Entry 5NME (X-ray diffraction, 2.94 A resolution); this record covers chains D and E of the 5 polymer chains in the assembly.

# Chain D
Protein: T-cell receptor Alpha chain
Organism: Homo sapiens
Sequence (201 residues; row label = number of the first residue in the row):
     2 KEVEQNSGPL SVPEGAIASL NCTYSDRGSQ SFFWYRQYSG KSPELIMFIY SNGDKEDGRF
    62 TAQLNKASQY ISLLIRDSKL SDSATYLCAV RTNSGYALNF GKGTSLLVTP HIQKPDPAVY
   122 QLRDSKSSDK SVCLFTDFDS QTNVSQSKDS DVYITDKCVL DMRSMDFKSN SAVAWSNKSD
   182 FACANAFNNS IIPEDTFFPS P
Disulfide bonds: Cys23-Cys89, Cys134-Cys184

# Chain E
Protein: Human T-cell receptor beta chain
Organism: Homo sapiens
Sequence (242 residues; row label = number of the first residue in the row):
     1 DAGVTQSPTH LIKTRGQQVT LRCSPKQGHD TVSWYQQALG QGPQFIFQYY EEEERQRGNF
    61 PDRFSGHQFP NYSSELNVNA LLLGDSALYL CASSDTVSYE QYFGPGTRLT VTEDLKNVFP
   121 PEVAVFEPSE AEISHTQKAT LVCLATGFYP DHVELSWWVN GKEVHSGVCT DPQPLKEQPA
   181 LNDSRYALSS RLRVSATFWQ DPRNHFRCQV QFYGLSENDE WTQDRAKPVT QIVSAEAWGR
   241 AD
Disulfide bonds: Cys23-Cys91, Cys143-Cys208

# How chain D and chain E interact
Pairs across the interface (85):
  Tyr36(D) - Gln101(E)  hydrogen bond (side chain-backbone)
  Tyr36(D) - Phe103(E)  hydrophobic
  Gln38(D) - Gln37(E)
  Ser40(D) - Pro172(E)  hydrogen bond (side chain-backbone)
  Ser43(D) - Leu90(E)
  Ser43(D) - Gly104(E)  hydrogen bond (side chain-backbone)
  Ser43(D) - Pro105(E)
  Ser43(D) - Gly106(E)
  Pro44(D) - Phe103(E)
  Leu46(D) - Glu100(E)
  Phe49(D) - Glu100(E)
  Tyr51(D) - Glu100(E)  hydrogen bond
  Arg92(D) - Tyr99(E)
  Gly96(D) - Gln56(E)
  Tyr97(D) - Gln48(E)  hydrogen bond (backbone-side chain)
  Tyr97(D) - Arg55(E)
  Tyr97(D) - Gln56(E)  hydrogen bond (backbone-side chain)
  Tyr97(D) - Gln101(E)  hydrogen bond (backbone-side chain)
  Ala98(D) - Phe45(E)  hydrophobic
  Ala98(D) - Gln56(E)
  Leu99(D) - Tyr35(E)  hydrogen bond (backbone-side chain)
  Leu99(D) - Gln101(E)
  Phe101(D) - Pro43(E)
  Phe101(D) - Phe103(E)  hydrophobic
  Gly102(D) - Gly42(E)
  Lys103(D) - Gly40(E)
  Lys103(D) - Gln41(E)
  Lys103(D) - Gly42(E)
  Asp117(D) - His135(E)  salt bridge
  Tyr121(D) - Ser129(E)
  Tyr121(D) - Ala131(E)
  Tyr121(D) - Glu132(E)
  Tyr121(D) - His135(E)
  Tyr121(D) - Thr136(E)
  Gln122(D) - Ser129(E)
  Leu123(D) - Phe126(E)
  Leu123(D) - Glu127(E)
  Leu123(D) - Pro128(E)  hydrophobic
  Leu123(D) - Ser129(E)
  Leu123(D) - Val142(E)  hydrophobic
  Arg124(D) - Phe126(E)
  Arg124(D) - Glu127(E)  hydrogen bond (backbone-backbone)
  Asp125(D) - Val125(E)
  Asp125(D) - Phe126(E)
  Ser126(D) - Val125(E)
  Ser126(D) - Glu127(E)  hydrogen bond
  Ser126(D) - Glu236(E)  hydrogen bond (side chain-backbone)
  Lys131(D) - Phe126(E)
  Ser132(D) - Phe126(E)
  Val133(D) - Phe126(E)  hydrophobic
  Val133(D) - Leu144(E)  hydrophobic
  Leu135(D) - Thr140(E)
  Thr137(D) - Arg193(E)
  Asp138(D) - Thr136(E)
  Asp138(D) - Arg193(E)  salt bridge
  Tyr154(D) - Glu177(E)  hydrogen bond (side chain-backbone)
  Ile155(D) - Leu175(E)
  Thr156(D) - Asp171(E)
  Thr156(D) - Ser189(E)
  Thr156(D) - Arg191(E)
  Asp157(D) - Asp171(E)
  Asp157(D) - Arg191(E)
  Cys159(D) - Cys169(E)  disulfide
  Cys159(D) - Thr170(E)
  Cys159(D) - Arg191(E)
  Val160(D) - Cys169(E)
  Leu161(D) - Gly167(E)
  Leu161(D) - Val168(E)
  Leu161(D) - Cys169(E)  hydrophobic
  Leu161(D) - Arg193(E)
  Asp162(D) - Gly167(E)  hydrogen bond (backbone-backbone)
  Met163(D) - Lys138(E)
  Met163(D) - Arg193(E)
  Met163(D) - Val194(E)  hydrophobic
  Met166(D) - Ser195(E)
  Phe168(D) - Lys138(E)
  Phe168(D) - Arg193(E)
  Ser172(D) - Arg191(E)  hydrogen bond
  Ala173(D) - Arg191(E)
  Val174(D) - Ser189(E)
  Val174(D) - Arg191(E)
  Trp176(D) - Leu144(E)  hydrophobic
  Trp176(D) - Ala187(E)  hydrophobic
  Phe198(D) - His135(E)
  Pro200(D) - Ala131(E)  hydrophobic
Interface residues without a listed pair, chain D (52 interface residues in all): Phe34, Lys42, Leu88, Ser151, Arg164, Ser170
Interface residues without a listed pair, chain E (53 interface residues in all): Leu88, Tyr102, Ala124, Thr146, Ser166, Lys176, Ala237
Cross-chain cystine bridges: Cys159(D)-Cys169(E)

# Summary
52 residues of chain D face 53 of chain E across their interface; the contacts include 1 disulfide bond, 14
hydrogen bonds and 2 salt bridges. Polar pairs include Asp117(D)-His135(E), Asp138(D)-Arg193(E) and
Tyr36(D)-Gln101(E).
Chain D is T-cell receptor Alpha chain and chain E is Human T-cell receptor beta chain, both from Homo
sapiens; the structure, 868 TCR in complex with HLA A02 presenting SLYNTVATL, was determined by X-ray
diffraction, deposited together with 5NMD, 5NMF, 5NMG, 5NMH and 5NMK.
